PDB entry 3WCW | X-ray diffraction, 2.50 A resolution | chains E and G of the 8 polymer chains in the assembly

# Chain E
Molecule: A1 globin chain of giant V2 hemoglobin
From: Lamellibrachia satsuma
Reference sequence: S0BBU7 (S0BBU7_LAMSA); residues 1-146 here correspond to UniProt positions 20-165 (UniProt number = residue number + 19)
Chain sequence (146 residues; numbered 1 to 146; the number before each row is that of its first residue):
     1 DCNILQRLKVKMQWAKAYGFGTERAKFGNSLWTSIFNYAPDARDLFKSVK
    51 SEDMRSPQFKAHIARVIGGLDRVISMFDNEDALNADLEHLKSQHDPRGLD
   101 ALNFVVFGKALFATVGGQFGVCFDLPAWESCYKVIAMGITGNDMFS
Disulfide bonds: Cys2-Cys131
Ion coordination: heme Fe: His94 (together with oxygen molecule)
Small-molecule neighbours:
  - heme (HEM): Leu45, Phe46, Ser48, Val49, His62, Arg65, Val66, Gly69, Leu70, Arg72, Leu90, Gln93, His94, Arg97, Leu99, Asn103, Phe104, Phe107, Tyr132, Ile135, Ile139
  - heme / oxygen molecule: Trp32, Leu45, Phe46, Ser48, Val49, His62, Arg65, Val66, Gly69, Leu70, Arg72, Leu90, Gln93, His94, Arg97, Leu99, Asn103, Phe104, Phe107, Tyr132, Ile135, Ile139
  - oxygen molecule (OXY): Trp32, Phe46, His62, Val66, His94

# Chain G
Molecule: B2 globin chain of giant V2 hemoglobin
From: Lamellibrachia satsuma
Reference sequence: S0BCU7 (S0BCU7_LAMSA); residues 1-150 here correspond to UniProt positions 17-166 (UniProt number = residue number + 16)
Chain sequence (150 residues; row label = number of the first residue in the row):
     1 SSNSCTTEDRREMQLMWANVWSAQFTGRRLAIAQAVFKDLFAHVPDAVGL
    51 FDRVHGTEIDSSEFKAHCIRVVNGLDSAIGLLSDPSTLNEQLSHLATQHQ
   101 ERAGVTKGGFSAIAQSFLRVMPQVASCFNPDAWSRCFNRITNGMTEGLAE
Disulfide bonds: Cys5-Cys136
Ion coordination: heme Fe: His99 (together with oxygen molecule)
Small-molecule neighbours:
  - heme (HEM): Leu50, Phe51, Arg53, Val54, His67, Arg70, Val71, Gly74, Leu75, Leu95, Gln98, His99, Arg102, Val105, Thr106, Gly109, Phe110, Ile113, Phe137, Thr141, Met144
  - heme / oxygen molecule: Phe37, Leu50, Phe51, Arg53, Val54, His67, Arg70, Val71, Gly74, Leu75, Leu95, Gln98, His99, Arg102, Val105, Thr106, Gly109, Phe110, Ile113, Phe137, Thr141, Met144
  - oxygen molecule (OXY): Phe37, Phe51, His67, Val71, His99

# How chain E and chain G interact
Pairs across the interface (15; chain E residue first):
  Ile4(E) with Ala31(G), hydrophobic
  Leu5(E) with Ala35(G), hydrophobic; Gln123(G)
  Leu8(E) with Ala31(G), hydrophobic; Val124(G), hydrophobic
  Lys9(E) with Pro122(G), hydrogen bond (side chain-backbone); Gln123(G); Val124(G); Ala125(G), hydrogen bond (side chain-backbone); Ser126(G)
  Met12(E) with Arg28(G)
  Gln13(E) with Ser126(G), hydrogen bond
  Phe119(E) with Ser126(G)
  Cys122(E) with Ser126(G); Cys127(G), disulfide
Also at the interface, not in a pair above, chain E (10 interface residues in all): Asn3, Gln6
Also at the interface, not in a pair above, chain G (12 interface residues in all): Asn19, Ile32, Val120
Inter-chain disulfides: Cys122(E)-Cys127(G)

# Summary
Chain E and chain G form an interface of 10 and 12 residues respectively, with 1 disulfide bond and 3 hydrogen
bonds. Polar contacts include Lys9(E)-Pro122(G), Lys9(E)-Ala125(G) and Gln13(E)-Ser126(G). Chain E binds heme,
oxygen molecule and heme / oxygen molecule.
Chain E is A1 globin chain of giant V2 hemoglobin and chain G is B2 globin chain of giant V2 hemoglobin, both
from Lamellibrachia satsuma; the structure, The structure of a deoxygenated 400 kda hemoglobin provides a more
accurate description of the cooperative ..., was determined by X-ray diffraction together with 3WCT, 3WCU and
3WCV from the same study.
